PDB entry 7NYH | electron microscopy, 3.60 A resolution | chains L and M of the 7 polymer chains in the assembly

== Chain L ==
Protein: NADH-quinone oxidoreductase subunit L
From: Escherichia coli B
Notes: EC 1.6.5.11, 1.6.5.3, 1.6.99.5
Reference sequence: A0A1V3W1N5 (A0A1V3W1N5_ECOLX); residue numbers follow UniProt; this construct covers 1-613
Sequence (613 residues; numbered 1 to 613; the number before each row is that of its first residue):
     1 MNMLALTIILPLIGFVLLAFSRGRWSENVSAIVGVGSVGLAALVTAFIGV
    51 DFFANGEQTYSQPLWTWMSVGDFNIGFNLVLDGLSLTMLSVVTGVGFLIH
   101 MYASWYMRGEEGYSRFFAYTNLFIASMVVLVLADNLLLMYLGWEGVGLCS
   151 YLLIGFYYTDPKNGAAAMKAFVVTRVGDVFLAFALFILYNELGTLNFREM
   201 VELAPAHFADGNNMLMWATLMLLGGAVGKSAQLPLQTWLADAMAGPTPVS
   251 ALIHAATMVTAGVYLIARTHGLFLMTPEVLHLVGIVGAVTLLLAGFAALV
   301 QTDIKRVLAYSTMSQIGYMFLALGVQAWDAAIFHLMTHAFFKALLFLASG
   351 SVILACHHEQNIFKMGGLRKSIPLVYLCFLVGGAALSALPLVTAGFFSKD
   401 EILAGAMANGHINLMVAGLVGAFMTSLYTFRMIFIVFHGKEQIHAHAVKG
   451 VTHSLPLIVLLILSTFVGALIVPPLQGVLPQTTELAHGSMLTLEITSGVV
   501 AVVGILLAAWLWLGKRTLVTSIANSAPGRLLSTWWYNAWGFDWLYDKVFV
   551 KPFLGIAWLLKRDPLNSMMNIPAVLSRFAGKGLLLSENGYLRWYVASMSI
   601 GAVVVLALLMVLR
Unresolved in the structure: 613

== Chain M ==
Protein: NADH-quinone oxidoreductase subunit M
From: Escherichia coli B
Notes: EC 7.1.1.-
Reference sequence: P0AFE8 (NUOM_ECOLI); residue numbers follow UniProt; this construct covers 1-509
Sequence (509 residues; each row starts with the number of its first residue):
     1 MLLPWLILIPFIGGFLCWQTERFGVKVPRWIALITMGLTLALSLQLWLQG
    51 GYSLTQSAGIPQWQSEFDMPWIPRFGISIHLAIDGLSLLMVVLTGLLGVL
   101 AVLCSWKEIEKYQGFFHLNLMWILGGVIGVFLAIDMFLFFFFWEMMLVPM
   151 YFLIALWGHKASDGKTRITAATKFFIYTQASGLVMLIAILALVFVHYNAT
   201 GVWTFNYEELLNTPMSSGVEYLLMLGFFIAFAVKMPVVPLHGWLPDAHSQ
   251 APTAGSVDLAGILLKTAAYGLLRFSLPLFPNASAEFAPIAMWLGVIGIFY
   301 GAWMAFAQTDIKRLIAYTSVSHMGFVLIAIYTGSQLAYQGAVIQMIAHGL
   351 SAAGLFILCGQLYERIHTRDMRMMGGLWSKMKWLPALSLFFAVATLGMPG
   401 TGNFVGEFMILFGSFQVVPVITVISTFGLVFASVYSLAMLHRAYFGKAKS
   451 QIASQELPGMSLRELFMILLLVVLLVLLGFYPQPILDTSHSAIGNIQQWF
   501 VNSVTTTRP
Unresolved in the structure: 505-509
From the paper describing this entry:
  - conformationally variable residues (order/disorder transition, register shift): Gly255 to Lys265

== How chain L and chain M interact ==
Pairs across the interface - 77 pairs, chain L then chain M:
  Phe20(L) - Trp383(M)  hydrophobic
  Arg22(L) - Trp378(M)
  Trp65(L) - Phe480(M)
  Trp67(L) - Phe404(M)  hydrophobic
  Trp67(L) - Val405(M)  hydrophobic
  Trp67(L) - Gly479(M)  hydrogen bond (side chain-backbone)
  Trp67(L) - Phe480(M)
  Trp67(L) - Pro482(M)
  Trp67(L) - Gln483(M)
  Met68(L) - Gln483(M)
  Ser69(L) - Gln483(M)  hydrogen bond (backbone-side chain)
  Val70(L) - Gln335(M)
  Val70(L) - Leu336(M)  hydrophobic
  Val70(L) - Gln339(M)
  Phe73(L) - Leu336(M)  hydrophobic
  Phe73(L) - Phe412(M)  hydrophobic
  Phe77(L) - Phe480(M)
  Tyr119(L) - Leu389(M)
  Leu137(L) - Phe404(M)  hydrophobic
  Leu137(L) - Phe412(M)  hydrophobic
  Tyr140(L) - Phe404(M)  hydrophobic
  Leu141(L) - Pro399(M)  hydrophobic
  Glu144(L) - Pro399(M)
  Glu144(L) - Phe404(M)
  Leu148(L) - Val393(M)  hydrophobic
  Tyr151(L) - Phe445(M)
  Leu152(L) - Leu389(M)  hydrophobic
  Tyr158(L) - Trp378(M)  hydrophobic
  Tyr158(L) - Ser379(M)
  Tyr158(L) - Phe445(M)  hydrophobic
  Tyr158(L) - Gly446(M)  hydrogen bond (backbone-backbone)
  Thr159(L) - Gly446(M)
  Thr159(L) - Lys447(M)
  Gly164(L) - His441(M)  hydrogen bond (backbone-side chain)
  Met168(L) - Leu437(M)  hydrophobic
  Met168(L) - His441(M)
  Val172(L) - Val434(M)  hydrophobic
  Arg175(L) - Leu396(M)
  Arg175(L) - Gly397(M)  hydrogen bond (side chain-backbone)
  Arg175(L) - Leu429(M)
  Arg175(L) - Val430(M)
  Arg175(L) - Ser433(M)
  Val179(L) - Thr426(M)
  Val179(L) - Phe427(M)  hydrophobic
  Val179(L) - Val430(M)  hydrophobic
  Ala182(L) - Phe408(M)  hydrophobic
  Phe183(L) - Val423(M)
  Phe183(L) - Thr426(M)
  Leu185(L) - Phe408(M)  hydrophobic
  Leu185(L) - Phe412(M)
  Phe186(L) - Phe408(M)  hydrophobic
  Phe186(L) - Leu411(M)  hydrophobic
  Phe186(L) - Phe412(M)  hydrophobic
  Phe186(L) - Phe415(M)  hydrophobic
  Phe186(L) - Thr426(M)
  Ile187(L) - Phe415(M)  hydrophobic
  Tyr189(L) - Phe412(M)  hydrophobic
  Asn190(L) - Phe415(M)
  Asn190(L) - Gln416(M)
  Phe553(L) - Trp303(M)
  Phe553(L) - Phe306(M)  hydrophobic
  Ile556(L) - Trp303(M)  hydrophobic
  Ala557(L) - Ala307(M)
  Leu560(L) - Tyr300(M)  hydrophobic
  Leu560(L) - Met304(M)
  Leu560(L) - Ala307(M)
  Asp563(L) - His241(M)
  Asp563(L) - Tyr300(M)  hydrogen bond
  Asp563(L) - Tyr317(M)
  Pro564(L) - Tyr300(M)
  Leu565(L) - Val238(M)
  Leu565(L) - Tyr300(M)
  Asn566(L) - Tyr177(M)
  Asn566(L) - Gly242(M)
  Met569(L) - Tyr177(M)
  Met569(L) - Pro239(M)
  Asn570(L) - Lys173(M)
Other interface residues (no listed pair), chain L (51 interface residues in all): Thr66, Arg115, Pro161, Ala165, Phe171, Val176, Leu554, Lys561, Arg562, Ala573
Other interface residues (no listed pair), chain M (56 interface residues in all): Leu240, Lys382, Ala386, Met398, Met409, Phe431, Leu440, Leu469, Tyr481, Leu486

== Overview ==
Chain L and chain M form an interface of 51 and 56 residues respectively, with 6 hydrogen bonds. Among the
polar pairs are Trp67(L)-Gly479(M), Ser69(L)-Gln483(M) and Gly164(L)-His441(M). From the paper: conformational
variability at Gly255(M).
Here chain L is NADH-quinone oxidoreductase subunit L and chain M is NADH-quinone oxidoreductase subunit M,
both from Escherichia coli B. Entry 7NYH (Respiratory complex I from Escherichia coli - focused refinement of
membrane arm) was determined by electron microscopy.
